PDB entry 3H5C | X-ray diffraction, 3.26 A resolution | chains A and B

# Chain A
Molecule: Protein Z-dependent protease inhibitor
Organism: Homo sapiens
UniProt: Q9UK55 (ZPI_HUMAN); residues 1-423 here correspond to UniProt positions 22-444 (UniProt number = residue number + 21)
Amino-acid sequence (423 residues; each row starts with the number of its first residue):
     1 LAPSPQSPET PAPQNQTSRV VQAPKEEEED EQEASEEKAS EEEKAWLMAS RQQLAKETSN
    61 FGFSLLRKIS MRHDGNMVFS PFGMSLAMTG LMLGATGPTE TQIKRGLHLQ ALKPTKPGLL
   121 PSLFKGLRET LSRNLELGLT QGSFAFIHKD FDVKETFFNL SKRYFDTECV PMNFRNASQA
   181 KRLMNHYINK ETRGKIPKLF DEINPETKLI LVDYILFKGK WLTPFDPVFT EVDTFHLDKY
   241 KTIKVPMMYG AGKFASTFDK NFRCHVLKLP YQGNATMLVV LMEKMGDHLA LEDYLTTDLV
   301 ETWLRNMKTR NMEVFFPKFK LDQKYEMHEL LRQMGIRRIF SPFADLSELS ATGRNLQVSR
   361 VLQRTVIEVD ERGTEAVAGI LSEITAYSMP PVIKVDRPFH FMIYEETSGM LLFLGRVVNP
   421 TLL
Disordered / not traced: 1-39
Glycans and other covalent adducts: N-acetylglucosamine (NAG) linked to Asn-176, Asn-274
UniProt features mapped onto this chain:
  - region: Thr-115 to Ser-132 (Heparin-binding)
  - site: Tyr-240 (Essential for interaction with PROZ), Asp-293 (Essential for interaction with PROZ), Tyr-387, Ser-388 (Reactive bond)
  - modified residue: Ser-35 (Phosphoserine)
  - glycosylation (N-linked (GlcNAc...) asparagine): Asn-15, Asn-159, Asn-176, Asn-274
Reported in the primary citation:
  - post-translational modification sites: Asn-176, Asn-274
  - mutagenesis - E313A, E383A: unchanged binding to Vitamin K-dependent protein Z (chain B)
  - mutagenesis - D74A/D238A/K239A/D293A: unchanged catalytic activity on fXa
  - mutagenesis - E313A (10-fold): decreased catalytic activity on fXIa
  - mutagenesis - E383A: unchanged catalytic activity on fXIa

# Chain B
Molecule: Vitamin K-dependent protein Z
Organism: Homo sapiens
UniProt: P22891 (PROZ_HUMAN); residues 44-360 here correspond to UniProt positions 41-357 (UniProt number = residue number - 3)
Amino-acid sequence (317 residues; row label = number of the first residue in the row):
    44 RYKGGSPCIS QPCLHNGSCQ DSIWGYTCTC SPGYEGSNCE LAKNECHPER TDGCQHFCLP
   104 GQESYTCSCA QGYRLGEDHK QCVPHDQCAC GVLTSEKRAP DLQDLPWQVK LTNSEGKDFC
   164 GGVIIRENFV LTTAKCSLLH RNITVKTYFN RTSQDPLMIK ITHVHVHMRY DADAGENDLS
   224 LLELEWPIQC PGAGLPVCTP EKDFAEHLLI PRTRGLLSGW ARNGTDLGNS LTTRPVTLVE
   284 GEECGQVLNV TVTTRTYCER SSVAAMHWMD GSVVTREHRG SWFLTGVLGS QPVGGQAHMV
   344 LVTKVSRYSL WFKQIMN
Disordered / not traced: 44-48
Disulfides: Cys-51/Cys-62, Cys-56/Cys-71, Cys-73/Cys-82, Cys-89/Cys-101, Cys-97/Cys-110, Cys-112/Cys-125, Cys-131/Cys-233, Cys-133/Cys-241, Cys-163/Cys-179, Cys-287/Cys-301
Glycans and other covalent adducts: N-acetylglucosamine (NAG) linked to Asn-59, Asn-185, Asn-193, Asn-292
Ligand contacts: beta-D-glucopyranose (BGC): Pro-50, Ser-53, Tyr-69
UniProt features mapped onto this chain:
  - modified residue (4-carboxyglutamate): Glu-78, Glu-83
Reported in the primary citation:
  - post-translational modification sites: Ser-53, Asn-59, Asn-185, Asn-193, Asn-292

# Interface between chain A and chain B
Pairs across the interface (38; chain A residue first):
  Arg-67(A) with Arg-212(B)
  Lys-68(A) with Glu-219(B), salt bridge
  Ser-70(A) with Thr-297(B)
  Met-71(A) with Glu-219(B); Thr-296(B); Thr-297(B), hydrogen bond (backbone-backbone)
  Asp-74(A) with Thr-297(B), hydrogen bond; Arg-350(B), salt bridge
  Asp-238(A) with Asp-246(B); His-250(B), salt bridge
  Lys-239(A) with Cys-89(B); Cys-101(B); Pro-103(B); Glu-244(B), salt bridge; Asp-246(B), hydrogen bond (backbone-side chain)
  Tyr-240(A) with Cys-89(B); Asp-246(B); Phe-247(B); His-250(B)
  Asn-261(A) with Gln-357(B), hydrogen bond
  Phe-262(A) with Leu-353(B), hydrophobic; Gln-357(B)
  Met-285(A) with Leu-102(B), hydrophobic; Ser-111(B)
  Asp-287(A) with Lys-245(B), salt bridge; Ser-352(B)
  His-288(A) with Lys-245(B)
  Leu-289(A) with Lys-245(B); Arg-298(B); Arg-350(B)
  Ala-290(A) with Leu-353(B), hydrophobic
  Asp-293(A) with His-210(B), salt bridge; Arg-212(B), hydrogen bond (backbone-side chain); Arg-298(B), salt bridge
  Tyr-294(A) with Met-211(B); Leu-353(B), hydrophobic; Trp-354(B); Gln-357(B)
Interface residues without a listed pair, chain A (22 interface residues in all): His-73, His-236, Lys-284, Leu-291, Leu-295
Interface residues without a listed pair, chain B (27 interface residues in all): Pro-91, Asp-214, Ala-217, Asn-220, Leu-251
Interface features reported in the paper:
  - interface residues, chain A: Lys-68(A), Asp-74(A), Asp-238(A), Lys-239(A), Asn-261(A), Asp-293(A)
  - hot spots on chain A (mutagenesis) - D74A/D238A/K239A/D293A: abolished binding to Vitamin K-dependent protein Z (chain B)
  - interface residues, chain B: His-210(B), Arg-212(B), Glu-219(B), Glu-244(B), His-250(B), Arg-298(B), Arg-350(B)

# In short
22 residues of chain A face 27 of chain B across their interface; the contacts include 5 hydrogen bonds and 7
salt bridges. Among the polar pairs are Lys-68(A)/Glu-219(B), Asp-74(A)/Arg-350(B) and Asp-238(A)/His-250(B).
The paper reports that E313A of chain A reduces catalytic activity on fXIa; interface residues Lys-68(A),
Asp-74(A) and His-210(B) among others; 3 substitutions were tested in all.
Chain A is Protein Z-dependent protease inhibitor and chain B is Vitamin K-dependent protein Z, both from Homo
sapiens; the structure, X-Ray Structure of Protein Z-Protein Z Inhibitor Complex, was determined by X-ray
diffraction.
